7TXZ - chains B and C of the 8 polymer chains in the assembly; structure by electron microscopy, 3.20 A resolution.

# Chain B (and C)
Protein: Glycoprotein G
Organism: Nipah henipavirus
Notes: fragment: Ectodomain; chain C of this document is another copy of the same molecule, construct and numbering; everything in this record applies to it too
Reference sequence: Q9IH62 (GLYCP_NIPAV); residues 70-601 here = UniProt positions 70-601
Chain sequence (539 residues; row label = number of the first residue in the row):
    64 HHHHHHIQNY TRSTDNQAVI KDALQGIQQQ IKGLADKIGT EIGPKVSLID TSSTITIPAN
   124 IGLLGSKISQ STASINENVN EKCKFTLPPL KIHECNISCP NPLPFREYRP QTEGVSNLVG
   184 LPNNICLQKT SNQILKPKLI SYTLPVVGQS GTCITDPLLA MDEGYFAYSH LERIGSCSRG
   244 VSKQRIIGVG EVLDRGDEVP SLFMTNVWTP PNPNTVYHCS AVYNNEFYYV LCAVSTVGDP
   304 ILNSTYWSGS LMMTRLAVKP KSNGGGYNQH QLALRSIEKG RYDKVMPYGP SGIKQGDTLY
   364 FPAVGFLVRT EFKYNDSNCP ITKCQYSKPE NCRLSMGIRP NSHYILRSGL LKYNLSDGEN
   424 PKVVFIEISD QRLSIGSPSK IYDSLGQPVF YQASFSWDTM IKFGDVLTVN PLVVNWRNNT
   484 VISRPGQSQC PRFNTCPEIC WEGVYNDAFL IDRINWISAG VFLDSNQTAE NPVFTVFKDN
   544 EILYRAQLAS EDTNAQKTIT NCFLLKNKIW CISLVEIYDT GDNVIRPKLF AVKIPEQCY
Not modelled in the structure: 64-131 (chain C: 64-131, 166-602)
Construct notes: expression tag (64-69, 602)
Disulfides: Cys189-Cys601, Cys216-Cys240, Cys282-Cys295, Cys382-Cys395, Cys387-Cys499, Cys493-Cys503, Cys565-Cys574
Covalently attached groups: N-acetylglucosamine (NAG) linked to Asn159, Asn306, Asn378, Asn417, Asn481; glycan linked to Asn529
Swiss-Prot annotation at these positions:
  - glycosylation (N-linked (GlcNAc...) asparagine): Asn72, Asn159, Asn306, Asn378, Asn417, Asn481, Asn529
  - natural variant: Arg248 (R248K: In strain: Isolate NiV/KHM/CSUR38), Thr272 (T272A: In strain: Isolate NiV/MY/99/VRI-0626), Gly327 (G327D: In strain: Isolate NiV/KHM/CSUR38), Ile408 (I408V: In strain: Isolate NiV/KHM/CSUR38), Val426 (V426I: In strain: Isolate NiV/KHM/CSUR38), Leu470 (L470Q: In strain: Isolate NiV/KHM/CSUR38), Asn478 (N478S: In strain: Isolate NiV/KHM/CSUR38), Asn481 (N481D: In strain: Isolate NiV/KHM/CSUR38)
What the authors report for this chain:
  - post-translational modification sites: Asn306, Asn378, Asn417, Asn481, Asn529

# Interface between chain B and chain C
Inter-chain disulfides: Cys158(B)-Cys162(C), Cys162(B)-Cys158(C)
Contacting residue pairs (18):
  Cys146(B) with Cys146(C), hydrogen bond
  Leu150(B) with Leu150(C), hydrophobic
  Leu153(B) with Cys162(C), hydrophobic
  Cys158(B) with Ile160(C), hydrophobic; Ser161(C), hydrogen bond (side chain-backbone); Cys162(C), disulfide
  Asn159(B) with Ile160(C); Ser161(C), hydrogen bond (backbone-backbone)
  Ile160(B) with Cys158(C), hydrophobic; Asn159(C)
  Ser161(B) with Cys158(C), hydrogen bond (backbone-side chain); Asn159(C), hydrogen bond (backbone-backbone)
  Cys162(B) with Cys158(C), disulfide
  Pro163(B) with Glu157(C)
  Gln212(B) with His156(C)
  Ile237(B) with Ile155(C), hydrophobic
  Lys246(B) with Ile155(C); His156(C)
Also at the interface, not in a pair above, chain B (16 interface residues in all): Lys145, Phe148, Glu157, Ser213
Also at the interface, not in a pair above, chain C (14 interface residues in all): Asn143, Phe148, Leu153, Pro163

# In short
16 residues of chain B and 14 residues of chain C are in contact, with 2 disulfide bonds and 5 hydrogen bonds.
Polar pairs include Cys146(B)-Cys146(C), Cys158(B)-Ser161(C) and Asn159(B)-Ser161(C). Covalently linked
N-acetylglucosamine: at Asn159(B), Asn306(B), Asn378(B), Asn417(B) and Asn481(B). The paper reports
modification sites Asn306(B), Asn378(B) and Asn417(B) among others.
Both chains are Glycoprotein G (Nipah henipavirus). Entry 7TXZ (Nipah Virus attachment (G) glycoprotein
ectodomain in complex with nAH1.3 neutralizing antibody Fab fragment (local refinement ...) was determined by
electron microscopy (same publication as 7TY0).
